1PNB - chains A and B; structure by solution NMR.

Chain A:
Protein: Napin bnib
From: Brassica napus
UniProt: P24565 (2SSI_BRANA); residue numbers follow UniProt; this construct covers 1-31
Sequence (31 residues; numbered 1 to 31; the number before each row is that of its first residue):
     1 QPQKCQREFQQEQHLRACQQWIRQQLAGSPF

Chain B:
Protein: Napin bnib
From: Brassica napus
UniProt: P24565 (2SSI_BRANA); residues 1-75 here correspond to UniProt positions 32-106 (UniProt number = residue number + 31)
Sequence (75 residues; numbered 1 to 75; the number before each row is that of its first residue):
     1 QSGPQQGPWLREQCCNELYQEDQVCVCPTLKQAAKSVRVQGQHGPFQSTR
    51 IYQIAKNLPNVCNMKQIGTCPFIAI
Construct notes: conflict Gln6 (Glu37 in P24565)
Disulfide bonds: Cys15-Cys62, Cys27-Cys70

Interface between chain A and chain B:
Residue-residue contacts (38):
  Cys5(A) - Val24(B)
  Cys5(A) - Cys25(B)  disulfide
  Gln6(A) - Gln32(B)
  Phe9(A) - Thr29(B)
  Phe9(A) - Gln32(B)
  Phe9(A) - Ala33(B)
  Phe9(A) - Phe72(B)
  Phe9(A) - Ile73(B)
  His14(A) - Ile73(B)
  His14(A) - Ala74(B)
  His14(A) - Ile75(B)
  Leu15(A) - Cys14(B)
  Leu15(A) - Glu17(B)
  Leu15(A) - Phe72(B)
  Leu15(A) - Ile73(B)
  Leu15(A) - Ala74(B)
  Arg16(A) - Ala74(B)
  Arg16(A) - Ile75(B)
  Ala17(A) - Cys14(B)
  Cys18(A) - Cys14(B)  disulfide
  Cys18(A) - Phe72(B)
  Gln19(A) - Ala74(B)
  Trp21(A) - Leu30(B)
  Trp21(A) - Lys56(B)
  Trp21(A) - Asn57(B)
  Trp21(A) - Leu58(B)
  Trp21(A) - Cys70(B)
  Trp21(A) - Pro71(B)
  Trp21(A) - Phe72(B)
  Ile22(A) - Val37(B)
  Ile22(A) - Phe72(B)
  Ile22(A) - Ile73(B)
  Gln25(A) - Ile51(B)
  Gln25(A) - Ile54(B)
  Gln25(A) - Ala55(B)
  Leu26(A) - Val37(B)
  Leu26(A) - His43(B)
  Leu26(A) - Phe46(B)
Interface residues without a listed pair, chain A (15 interface residues in all): Glu12, Ala27
Interface residues without a listed pair, chain B (24 interface residues in all): Val61
Disulfides between the chains: Cys5(A)-Cys25(B), Cys18(A)-Cys14(B)

In short:
15 residues of chain A and 24 residues of chain B are in contact; the contacts include 2 disulfide bonds.
Chain A is Napin bnib and chain B is Napin bnib, both from Brassica napus; the structure, Structure of napin
bnib, NMR, 10 structures, was determined by solution NMR.
